Entry 7KFN (X-ray diffraction, 2.50 A resolution); this record covers chains A and C of the 4 polymer chains in the assembly.

Chain A:
Name: Double-stranded RNA-specific editase 1
Source organism: Homo sapiens
Notes: EC 3.5.4.37
UniProt: P78563 (RED1_HUMAN), isoform P78563-2; numbering as in UniProt (aligned over 299-701)
Sequence (403 residues; numbered 299 to 701; the number before each row is that of its first residue):
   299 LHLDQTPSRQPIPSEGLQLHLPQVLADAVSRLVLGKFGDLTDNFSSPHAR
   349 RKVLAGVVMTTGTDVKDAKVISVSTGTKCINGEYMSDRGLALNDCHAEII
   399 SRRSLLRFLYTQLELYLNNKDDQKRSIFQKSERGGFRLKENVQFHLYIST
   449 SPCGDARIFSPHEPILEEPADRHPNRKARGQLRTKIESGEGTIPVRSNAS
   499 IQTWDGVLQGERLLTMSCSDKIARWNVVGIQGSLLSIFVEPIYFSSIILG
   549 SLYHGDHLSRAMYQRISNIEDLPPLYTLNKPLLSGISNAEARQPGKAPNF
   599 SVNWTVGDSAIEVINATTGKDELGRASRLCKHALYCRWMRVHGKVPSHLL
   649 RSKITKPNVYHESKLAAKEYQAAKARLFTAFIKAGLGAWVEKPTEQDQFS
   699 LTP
Not modelled in the structure: 299-316, 701
Ion coordination: Zn2+: His394, Cys451, Cys516 (shared with 1 residue of chain B)
Ligand contacts: inositol hexakisphosphate (IHP): Asn391, Asp392, Ile397, Arg400, Arg401, Thr513, Lys519, Arg522, Gly530, Ser531, Lys629, Leu632, Tyr658, Lys662, Tyr668, Lys672, Trp687, Val688, Glu689, Lys690, Asp695
Swiss-Prot annotation at these positions:
  - active site: Glu396 (Proton donor)
  - binding site (Zn(2+)): His394, Cys451
  - binding site (1D-myo-inositol hexakisphosphate): Arg400, Arg401
  - natural variant: Lys367 (K367N: In NEDHYMS; uncertain significance)
What the authors report for this chain:
  - binding site for Gli1 1W5 23mer RNA (chain C): Glu488, Arg510
  - catalytic residues: Glu488

Chain C:
Molecule: Gli1 1W5 23mer RNA
Sequence (23 nucleotides; each row starts with the number of its first residue):
     1 CAGAGCCCCCXAGCAUCGCGAGC
Modified / non-standard residues: 1W5 ((1R)-1-(6-amino-2-hydroxy-5-nitropyridin-3-yl)-1,4-anhydro-2-deoxy-5-O-phosphono-D-erythro-pentitol) at position 11

Chain A / chain C interface:
Contacting residue pairs - 28 pairs, chain A then chain C:
  Arg348(A) - G3(C)  phosphate contact
  Arg348(A) - A4(C)  salt bridge to the phosphate
  Ile456(A) - G13(C)  sugar contact
  Ile456(A) - C14(C)  hydrogen bond to the sugar
  Phe457(A) - C14(C)  phosphate contact
  His471(A) - U16(C)  salt bridge to the phosphate
  Arg474(A) - A15(C)  salt bridge to the phosphate
  Arg474(A) - U16(C)  salt bridge to the phosphate
  Ala476(A) - C14(C)  phosphate contact
  Arg477(A) - A15(C)  salt bridge to the phosphate
  Arg481(A) - G13(C)  hydrogen bond to the sugar
  Arg481(A) - C14(C)  salt bridge to the phosphate
  Gly487(A) - 1W5_11(C)  base contact
  Glu488(A) - 1W5_11(C)  base contact
  Glu488(A) - A12(C)  base contact
  Gly489(A) - A12(C)  base contact
  Thr490(A) - G13(C)  hydrogen bond to the sugar
  Ile491(A) - A12(C)  phosphate contact
  Ile491(A) - G13(C)  sugar contact
  Pro492(A) - G13(C)  phosphate contact
  Pro492(A) - C14(C)  phosphate contact
  Arg494(A) - G13(C)  salt bridge to the phosphate
  Arg510(A) - 1W5_11(C)  hydrogen bond to the phosphate
  Arg510(A) - A12(C)  salt bridge to the phosphate
  Gly593(A) - G5(C)  phosphate contact
  Lys594(A) - A4(C)  salt bridge to the phosphate
  Lys594(A) - G5(C)  hydrogen bond to the phosphate
  Asn597(A) - G3(C)  hydrogen bond to the phosphate
Interface residues without a listed pair, chain A (21 interface residues in all): Arg470, Ile484
Interface residues without a listed pair, chain C (11 interface residues in all): C10, C17

In short:
Chain A and chain C form an interface of 21 and 11 residues respectively, with 6 hydrogen bonds and 9 salt
bridges. Polar contacts include Ile456(A)-C14(C), Arg481(A)-G13(C) and Thr490(A)-G13(C). Bound to chain A:
inositol hexakisphosphate. From the paper: the catalytic residue Glu488(A); a binding site for Gli1 1W5 23mer
RNA (chain C) at Glu488(A) and Arg510(A).
Here chain A is Double-stranded RNA-specific editase 1 (Homo sapiens) and chain C is Gli1 1W5 23mer RNA. Entry
7KFN (Structure of Human Adenosine Deaminase Acting on dsRNA (ADAR2) bound to dsRNA containing a 2'-deoxy
Benner's ...) was determined by X-ray diffraction.
